PDB entry 5D11 | X-ray diffraction, 2.30 A resolution | chain A

== Chain A ==
Protein: Proto-oncogene tyrosine-protein kinase Src
From: Gallus gallus
Notes: EC 2.7.10.2
Reference sequence: P00523 (SRC_CHICK); residue numbers follow UniProt; this construct covers 251-533
Amino-acid sequence (286 residues; each row starts with the number of its first residue):
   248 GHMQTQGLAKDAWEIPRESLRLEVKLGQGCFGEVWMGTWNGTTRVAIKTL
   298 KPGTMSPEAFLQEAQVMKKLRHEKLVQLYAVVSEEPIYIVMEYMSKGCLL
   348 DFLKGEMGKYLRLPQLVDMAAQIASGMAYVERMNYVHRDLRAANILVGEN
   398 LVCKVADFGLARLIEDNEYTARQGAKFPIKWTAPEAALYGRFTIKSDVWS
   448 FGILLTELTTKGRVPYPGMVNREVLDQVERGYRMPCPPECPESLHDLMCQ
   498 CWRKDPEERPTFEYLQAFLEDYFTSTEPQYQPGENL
Disordered / not traced: 248-257, 304-309, 408-423
Glycans and other covalent adducts: compound 56G linked to Cys345
Sequence notes: expression tag (248-250); engineered mutation Met338 (Thr in P00523), Cys345 (Ser in P00523)
Ligand contacts: 56G (N-[3-({4-(4-methylpiperazin-1-yl)-6-[(5-methyl-1H-pyrazol-3-yl)amino]pyrimidin-2-yl}oxy)phenyl]prop-2-enamide): Leu273, Gly274, Val281, Ala293, Lys295, Val323, Met338, Glu339, Tyr340, Met341, Ser342, Lys343, Gly344, Leu347, Asp348, Ala390, Leu393
UniProt features mapped onto this chain:
  - active site: Asp386 (Proton acceptor)
  - binding site (ATP): Leu273 to Val281, Lys295
  - modified residue: Tyr416 (Phosphotyrosine), Tyr436 (Phosphotyrosine), Cys498 (S-nitrosocysteine), Tyr527 (Phosphotyrosine)
  - mutagenesis: Cys498 (C498A: Significant reduction in S-nitrosylation), Tyr527 (Y527F: Constitutively active)

== Summary ==
Covalently linked compound 56G: at Cys345. Curated annotation (UniProt) lists active-site residue Asp386, 10
ATP-binding residues and 2 mutagenesis sites.
Chain A is Proto-oncogene tyrosine-protein kinase Src (Gallus gallus); the structure, Kinase domain of cSrc in
complex with RL235, was determined by X-ray diffraction, deposited together with 5D12 and 5D10.
